4UUJ - chains A and B of the 3 polymer chains in the assembly; structure by X-ray diffraction, 2.40 A resolution.

== Chain A ==
Name: Antibody fab fragment light chain
Organism: Mus musculus
Notes: antibody fragment or engineered binder
Chain sequence (219 residues; each row starts with the number of its first residue):
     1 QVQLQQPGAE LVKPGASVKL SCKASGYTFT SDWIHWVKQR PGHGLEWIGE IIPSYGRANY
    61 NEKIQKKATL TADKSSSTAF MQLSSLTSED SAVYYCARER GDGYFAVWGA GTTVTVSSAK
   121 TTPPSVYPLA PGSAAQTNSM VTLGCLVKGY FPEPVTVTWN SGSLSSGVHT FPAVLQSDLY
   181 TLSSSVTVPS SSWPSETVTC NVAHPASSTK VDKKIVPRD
Disulfides: Cys22-Cys96, Cys145-Cys200

== Chain B ==
Name: Antibody fab fragment heavy chain
Organism: Mus musculus
Notes: antibody fragment or engineered binder
Chain sequence (212 residues; each row starts with the number of its first residue):
     1 DILLTQSPAI LSVSPGERVS FSCRASQSIG TDIHWYQQRT NGSPRLLIKY ASESISGIPS
    61 RFSGSGSGTD FTLSINSVES EDIANYYCQQ SNRWPFTFGS GTKLEIKRAD AAPTVSIFPP
   121 SSEQLTSGGA SVVCFLNNFY PKDINVKWKI DGSERQNGVL NSWTDQDSKD STYSMSSTLT
   181 LTKDEYERHN SYTCEATHKT STSPIVKSFN RN
Disulfides: Cys23-Cys88, Cys134-Cys194

== How chain A and chain B interact ==
Residue-residue contacts (67):
  His35(A) - Phe96(B)
  Gln39(A) - Gln38(B)  hydrogen bond
  Gln39(A) - Tyr87(B)
  His43(A) - Tyr87(B)
  Gly44(A) - Tyr87(B)
  Leu45(A) - Tyr87(B)
  Leu45(A) - Phe98(B)
  Trp47(A) - Trp94(B)  hydrophobic
  Trp47(A) - Pro95(B)  hydrophobic
  Trp47(A) - Phe96(B)
  Glu50(A) - Trp94(B)  hydrogen bond
  Asn59(A) - Trp94(B)
  Tyr60(A) - Trp94(B)
  Tyr95(A) - Gln38(B)  hydrogen bond
  Tyr95(A) - Gly42(B)  hydrogen bond (side chain-backbone)
  Tyr95(A) - Ser43(B)
  Tyr95(A) - Pro44(B)
  Glu99(A) - Phe96(B)
  Asp102(A) - Tyr50(B)  hydrogen bond (backbone-side chain)
  Gly103(A) - His34(B)  hydrogen bond (backbone-side chain)
  Gly103(A) - Gln89(B)  hydrogen bond (backbone-side chain)
  Gly103(A) - Ser91(B)
  Gly103(A) - Phe96(B)
  Tyr104(A) - His34(B)
  Tyr104(A) - Tyr36(B)
  Tyr104(A) - Leu46(B)  hydrophobic
  Tyr104(A) - Lys49(B)  hydrogen bond
  Tyr104(A) - Tyr50(B)  hydrophobic
  Phe105(A) - Tyr36(B)  hydrogen bond (backbone-side chain)
  Phe105(A) - Leu46(B)
  Phe105(A) - Phe98(B)  hydrophobic
  Ala106(A) - Leu46(B)  hydrophobic
  Trp108(A) - Tyr36(B)
  Trp108(A) - Pro44(B)
  Gly109(A) - Ser43(B)
  Tyr127(A) - Ser121(B)
  Tyr127(A) - Gln124(B)
  Tyr127(A) - Ser127(B)
  Pro128(A) - Ser121(B)
  Pro128(A) - Glu123(B)
  Leu129(A) - Phe118(B)
  Ala130(A) - Phe118(B)
  Ala130(A) - Pro119(B)
  Pro131(A) - Phe118(B)
  Thr142(A) - Ser116(B)
  Thr142(A) - Phe118(B)
  Ser165(A) - Lys169(B)
  His169(A) - Asn137(B)
  His169(A) - Asn138(B)  hydrogen bond
  His169(A) - Ser174(B)  hydrogen bond
  Phe171(A) - Phe135(B)  hydrophobic
  Phe171(A) - Asn137(B)
  Phe171(A) - Ser162(B)
  Phe171(A) - Thr164(B)
  Phe171(A) - Ser174(B)
  Phe171(A) - Met175(B)
  Phe171(A) - Ser176(B)
  Pro172(A) - Ser162(B)  hydrogen bond (backbone-side chain)
  Pro172(A) - Trp163(B)
  Val174(A) - Leu160(B)  hydrophobic
  Val174(A) - Asn161(B)
  Gln176(A) - Leu160(B)
  Ser183(A) - Phe135(B)
  Ser185(A) - Phe135(B)
  Ser185(A) - Asn137(B)  hydrogen bond
  Arg218(A) - Pro119(B)
  Arg218(A) - Pro120(B)  hydrogen bond (side chain-backbone)
Other interface residues (no listed pair), chain A (42 interface residues in all): Val37, Ala110, Gly132, Leu143, Gly144, Leu146, Lys148, Thr170, Ser184
Other interface residues (no listed pair), chain B (39 interface residues in all): Ser131, Val133, Asp167

== In short ==
42 residues of chain A face 39 of chain B across their interface, with 14 hydrogen bonds. Polar pairs include
Gln39(A)-Gln38(B), Glu50(A)-Trp94(B) and Tyr95(A)-Gln38(B).
Chain A is Antibody fab fragment light chain and chain B is Antibody fab fragment heavy chain, both from Mus
musculus; the structure, Potassium channel kcsa-fab with tetrahexylammonium, was determined by X-ray
diffraction together with 2JK5 and 2W0F from the same study.
